PDB entry 6TM2 | electron microscopy, 2.95 A resolution | chains A and B of the 6 polymer chains in the assembly

Chain A (and B):
Name: Mucin-2
Source organism: Homo sapiens
Notes: chain B of this document is another copy of the same molecule, construct and numbering; everything in this record applies to it too
UniProtKB: Q02817 (MUC2_HUMAN); residue numbers follow UniProt; this construct covers 21-749
Amino-acid sequence (729 residues; numbered 21 to 749; the number before each row is that of its first residue):
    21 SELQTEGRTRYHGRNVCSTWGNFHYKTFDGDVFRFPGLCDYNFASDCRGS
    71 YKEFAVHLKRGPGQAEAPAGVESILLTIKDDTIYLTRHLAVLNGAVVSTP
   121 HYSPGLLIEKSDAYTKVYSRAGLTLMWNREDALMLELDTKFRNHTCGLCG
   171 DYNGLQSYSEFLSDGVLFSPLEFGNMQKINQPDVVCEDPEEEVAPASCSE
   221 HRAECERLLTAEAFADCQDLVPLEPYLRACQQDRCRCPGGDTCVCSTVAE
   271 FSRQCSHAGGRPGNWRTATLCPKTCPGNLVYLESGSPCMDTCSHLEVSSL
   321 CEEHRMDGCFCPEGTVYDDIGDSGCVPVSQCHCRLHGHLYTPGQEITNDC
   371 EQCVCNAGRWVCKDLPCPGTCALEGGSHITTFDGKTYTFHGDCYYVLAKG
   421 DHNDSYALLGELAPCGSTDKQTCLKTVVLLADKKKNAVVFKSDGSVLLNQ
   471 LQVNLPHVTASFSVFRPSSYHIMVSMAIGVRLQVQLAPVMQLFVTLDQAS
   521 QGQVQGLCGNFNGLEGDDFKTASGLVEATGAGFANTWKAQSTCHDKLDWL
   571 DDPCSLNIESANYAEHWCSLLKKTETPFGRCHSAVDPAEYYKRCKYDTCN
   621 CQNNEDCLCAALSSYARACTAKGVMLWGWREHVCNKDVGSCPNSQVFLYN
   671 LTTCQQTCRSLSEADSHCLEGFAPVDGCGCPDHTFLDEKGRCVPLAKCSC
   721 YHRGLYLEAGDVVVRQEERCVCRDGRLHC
Disordered / not traced: 21-34, 722-723, 734-738
Curated features (UniProtKB/Swiss-Prot):
  - binding site (Ca(2+)): Asp49, Asp171, Asn173, Leu175, Glu180, Asp403, Asn530, Asn532, Leu534, Asp537, Asp538
  - binding site (Cu(+)): Met146, Met154, Met326
  - binding site (Cu(2+)): Glu156, His277, His324
  - modified residue: Ser21 (Phosphoserine)
  - glycosylation (N-linked (GlcNAc...) asparagine): Asn163, Asn423, Asn670
  - mutagenesis: His32 (H32A: Decreased binding to Cu(2+)), Met146 (M146L: Decreased binding to Cu(1+) without affecting binding to Cu(2+). Abolished binding to Cu(1+); when associated with L-154 and V-326), Met154 (M154L: Decreased binding to Cu(1+) without affecting binding to Cu(2+). Abolished binding to Cu(1+); when associated with L-146 and V-326), His277 (H277A: Decreased binding to Cu(2+)), Glu322 (E322A: Decreased binding to Cu(2+)), Met326 (M326V: Decreased binding to Cu(1+) without affecting binding to Cu(2+). Abolished binding to Cu(1+); when associated with L-146 and L-154)
Disulfide bonds: Cys37-Cys169, Cys59-Cys206, Cys67-Cys166, Cys218-Cys255, Cys225-Cys250, Cys237-Cys275, Cys257-Cys263, Cys265-Cys291, Cys295-Cys329, Cys308-Cys321, Cys312-Cys351, Cys331-Cys345, Cys353-Cys375, Cys370-Cys387, Cys373-Cys382, Cys391-Cys528, Cys413-Cys563, Cys435-Cys443, Cys574-Cys619, Cys588-Cys614, Cys601-Cys639, Cys621-Cys627, Cys629-Cys654, Cys661-Cys698, Cys674-Cys688, Cys678-Cys718, Cys700-Cys712, Cys720-Cys742, Cys740-Cys749
Covalent attachments: N-acetylglucosamine (NAG) linked to Asn163, Asn670
Bound ions: Ca2+ site 1: Asp171, Asn173, Leu175, Glu180; Ca2+ site 2: Asn530, Asn532, Leu534, Asp537, Asp538

Chain A / chain B interface:
Contacting residue pairs (10; chain A residue first):
  Leu95(A) - Ile578(B)  hydrophobic
  Ile199(A) - Glu579(B)
  Pro202(A) - Glu579(B)
  Pro202(A) - Tyr583(B)
  Pro202(A) - Asn624(B)
  Ile578(A) - Leu95(B)  hydrophobic
  Glu579(A) - Ile199(B)
  Glu579(A) - Pro202(B)
  Tyr583(A) - Pro202(B)
  Asn624(A) - Pro202(B)
Also at the interface, not in a pair above, chain A (10 interface residues in all): Thr102, Asn200, Ser580
Also at the interface, not in a pair above, chain B (10 interface residues in all): Thr102, Asn200, Ser580

Overview:
Chain A and chain B each contribute 10 residues to their interface. Covalently linked N-acetylglucosamine: at
Asn163(A) and Asn670(A). From UniProt: 11 Ca2+-binding residues, 3 Cu+-binding residues, 3 Cu2+-binding
residues and 6 mutagenesis sites on chain A.
Chain A and chain B are both Mucin-2 (Homo sapiens); the structure, Human MUC2 AAs 21-1397, was determined by
electron microscopy together with 7A5O and 6TM6 from the same study.
